Entry 6QNK (X-ray diffraction, 1.90 A resolution); this record covers chains A and B.

# Chain A
Protein: FAB light chain
From: Mus musculus
Notes: antibody fragment or engineered binder
Amino-acid sequence (239 residues; row label = number of the first residue in the row):
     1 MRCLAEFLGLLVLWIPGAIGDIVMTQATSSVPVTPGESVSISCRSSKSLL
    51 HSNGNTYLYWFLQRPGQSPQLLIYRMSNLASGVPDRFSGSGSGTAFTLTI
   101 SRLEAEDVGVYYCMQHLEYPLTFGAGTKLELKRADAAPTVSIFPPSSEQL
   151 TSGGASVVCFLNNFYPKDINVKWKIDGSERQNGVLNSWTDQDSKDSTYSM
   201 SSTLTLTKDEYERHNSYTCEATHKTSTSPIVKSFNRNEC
Not modelled in the structure: 1-20, 238-239
Disulfide bonds: Cys43-Cys113, Cys159-Cys219
Residues lining bound ligands: D-malate (MLT): Thr189, Asp190, Gln191, Asp192, Ser193

# Chain B
Protein: FAB heavy chain
From: Mus musculus
Notes: antibody fragment or engineered binder
Amino-acid sequence (272 residues; each row starts with the number of its first residue):
     1 MDSRLNLVFLVLTLKGVQCDVQLVESGGGLVQPGGSRKLSCSASGFAFSS
    51 FGMHWVRQAPEKGLEWVAYISSGSGTIYYADTVKGRFTISRDDPKNTLFL
   101 QMTSLRSEDTAMYYCVRSIYYYGSSPFDFWGQGTTLTVSSAKTTPPSVYP
   151 LAPGCGDTTGSSVTLGCLVKGYFPESVTVTWNSGSLSSSVHTFPALLQSG
   201 LYTMSSSVTVPSSTWPSQTVTCSVAHPASSTTVDKKLEPSGPISTINPCP
   251 PCKECHKCPAPNLEGGPSVFIF
Not modelled in the structure: 1-19, 241-272
Disulfide bonds: Cys41-Cys115, Cys167-Cys222
Residues lining bound ligands: D-malate (MLT): Val190, His191, Thr192, Phe193

# Interface between chain A and chain B
Pairs across the interface - 79 pairs, chain A then chain B:
  Tyr59(A) - Pro126(B)
  Phe61(A) - Phe127(B)
  Phe61(A) - Trp130(B)
  Gln63(A) - Gln58(B)  hydrogen bond
  Gln63(A) - Tyr114(B)  hydrogen bond
  Ser68(A) - Tyr114(B)
  Ser68(A) - Gly131(B)  hydrogen bond (side chain-backbone)
  Ser68(A) - Gln132(B)  hydrogen bond
  Pro69(A) - Leu64(B)  hydrophobic
  Pro69(A) - Tyr114(B)
  Pro69(A) - Trp130(B)
  Leu71(A) - Pro126(B)
  Leu71(A) - Phe127(B)
  Leu71(A) - Asp128(B)
  Tyr74(A) - Ser124(B)
  Tyr74(A) - Ser125(B)
  Arg75(A) - Gly123(B)
  Arg75(A) - Ser124(B)  hydrogen bond (side chain-backbone)
  Arg75(A) - Pro126(B)
  Tyr112(A) - Gln58(B)  hydrogen bond
  Tyr112(A) - Lys62(B)
  Tyr112(A) - Gly63(B)
  Tyr112(A) - Leu64(B)  hydrophobic
  Met114(A) - Phe127(B)  hydrophobic
  His116(A) - Tyr120(B)  hydrogen bond
  His116(A) - Phe127(B)
  Tyr119(A) - His54(B)
  Tyr119(A) - Trp66(B)  hydrophobic
  Tyr119(A) - Tyr69(B)
  Tyr119(A) - Tyr78(B)  hydrophobic
  Tyr119(A) - Tyr120(B)
  Pro120(A) - Trp66(B)  hydrophobic
  Leu121(A) - His54(B)
  Leu121(A) - Trp66(B)
  Leu121(A) - Phe127(B)  hydrophobic
  Phe123(A) - Leu64(B)
  Phe123(A) - Trp66(B)
  Ser141(A) - Thr164(B)
  Phe143(A) - Leu151(B)
  Phe143(A) - Ala152(B)
  Phe143(A) - Pro153(B)
  Phe143(A) - Thr164(B)
  Pro144(A) - Ala152(B)
  Ser146(A) - Tyr149(B)
  Ser146(A) - Pro150(B)
  Glu148(A) - Val148(B)
  Glu148(A) - Tyr149(B)
  Glu148(A) - Pro150(B)
  Glu148(A) - Lys235(B)  salt bridge
  Gln149(A) - Tyr149(B)
  Gln149(A) - Lys170(B)
  Ser152(A) - Tyr149(B)
  Ser156(A) - Leu168(B)
  Ser156(A) - Lys170(B)
  Val158(A) - Leu151(B)  hydrophobic
  Phe160(A) - Leu151(B)  hydrophobic
  Phe160(A) - Phe193(B)  hydrophobic
  Phe160(A) - Ser205(B)
  Phe160(A) - Ser206(B)
  Phe160(A) - Ser207(B)
  Asn162(A) - His191(B)
  Asn162(A) - Phe193(B)
  Asn162(A) - Ser207(B)  hydrogen bond
  Asn163(A) - His191(B)  hydrogen bond
  Leu185(A) - Gln198(B)
  Asn186(A) - Leu196(B)
  Ser187(A) - Phe193(B)
  Ser187(A) - Pro194(B)  hydrogen bond (side chain-backbone)
  Ser187(A) - Leu196(B)
  Trp188(A) - Pro194(B)
  Thr189(A) - Thr192(B)
  Thr189(A) - Phe193(B)
  Lys194(A) - Ser188(B)
  Ser199(A) - His191(B)  hydrogen bond
  Ser199(A) - Phe193(B)
  Met200(A) - Phe193(B)
  Ser201(A) - Phe193(B)
  Ser201(A) - Ser205(B)
  Thr205(A) - Gln198(B)  hydrogen bond
Also at the interface, not in a pair above, chain A (41 interface residues in all): Asp21, Gln67, Ala125, Asp192
Also at the interface, not in a pair above, chain B (46 interface residues in all): Val56, Glu65, Asp81, Gly154, Leu165, Gly166, Leu197

# In short
41 residues of chain A and 46 residues of chain B are in contact, with 12 hydrogen bonds and 1 salt bridge.
Polar contacts include Glu148(A)-Lys235(B), Gln63(A)-Gln58(B) and Gln63(A)-Tyr114(B). D-malate is bound
between chain A and chain B.
Chain A is FAB light chain and chain B is FAB heavy chain, both from Mus musculus; the structure, Antibody FAB
fragment targeting Gi protein heterotrimer, was determined by X-ray diffraction, deposited together with 6QNO.
